PDB entry 8K3O | electron microscopy, 3.88 A resolution | chains J and A of the 22 polymer chains in the assembly

# Chain J
Name: 30S ribosomal protein S10
Source organism: Escherichia coli K-12
Reference sequence: P0A7R5 (RS10_ECOLI); residue numbers follow UniProt; this construct covers 1-103
Chain sequence (103 residues; row label = number of the first residue in the row):
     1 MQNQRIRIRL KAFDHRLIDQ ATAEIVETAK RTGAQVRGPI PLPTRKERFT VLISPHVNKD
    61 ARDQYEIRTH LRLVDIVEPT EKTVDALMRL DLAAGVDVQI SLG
Not modelled in the structure: 1-4, 103

# Chain A
Molecule: 16S rRNA
Source organism: Escherichia coli K-12
Sequence (1554 nucleotides; numbered 1 to 1554; the number before each row is that of its first residue):
     1 AAAUUGAAGA GUUUGAUCAU GGCUCAGAUU GAACGCUGGC GGCAGGCCUA ACACAUGCAA
    61 GUCGAACGGU AACAGGAAGA AGCUUGCUUC UUUGCUGACG AGUGGCGGAC GGGUGAGUAA
   121 UGUCUGGGAA ACUGCCUGAU GGAGGGGGAU AACUACUGGA AACGGUAGCU AAUACCGCAU
   181 AACGUCGCAA GACCAAAGAG GGGGACCUUC GGGCCUCUUG CCAUCGGAUG UGCCCAGAUG
   241 GGAUUAGCUA GUAGGUGGGG UAACGGCUCA CCUAGGCGAC GAUCCCUAGC UGGUCUGAGA
   301 GGAUGACCAG CCACACUGGA ACUGAGACAC GGUCCAGACU CCUACGGGAG GCAGCAGUGG
   361 GGAAUAUUGC ACAAUGGGCG CAAGCCUGAU GCAGCCAUGC CGCGUGUAUG AAGAAGGCCU
   421 UCGGGUUGUA AAGUACUUUC AGCGGGGAGG AAGGGAGUAA AGUUAAUACC UUUGCUCAUU
   481 GACGUUACCC GCAGAAGAAG CACCGGCUAA CUCCGUGCCA GCAGCCGCGG UAAUACGGAG
   541 GGUGCAAGCG UUAAUCGGAA UUACUGGGCG UAAAGCGCAC GCAGGCGGUU UGUUAAGUCA
   601 GAUGUGAAAU CCCCGGGCUC AACCUGGGAA CUGCAUCUGA UACUGGCAAG CUUGAGUCUC
   661 GUAGAGGGGG GUAGAAUUCC AGGUGUAGCG GUGAAAUGCG UAGAGAUCUG GAGGAAUACC
   721 GGUGGCGAAG GCGGCCCCCU GGACGAAGAC UGACGCUCAG GUGCGAAAGC GUGGGGAGCA
   781 AACAGGAUUA GAUACCCUGG UAGUCCACGC CGUAAACGAU GUCGACUUGG AGGUUGUGCC
   841 CUUGAGGCGU GGCUUCCGGA GCUAACGCGU UAAGUCGACC GCCUGGGGAG UACGGCCGCA
   901 AGGUUAAAAC UCAAAUGAAU UGACGGGGGC CCGCACAAGC GGUGGAGCAU GUGGUUUAAU
   961 UCGAUGCAAC GCGAAGAACC UUACCUGGUC UUGACAUCCA CGGAAGUUUU CAGAGAUGAG
  1021 AAUGUGCCUU CGGGAACCGU GAGACAGGUG CUGCAUGGCU GUCGUCAGCU CGUGUUGUGA
  1081 AAUGUUGGGU UAAGUCCCGC AACGAGCGCA ACCCUUAUCC UUUGUUGCCA GCGGUCCGGC
  1141 CGGGAACUCA AAGGAGACUG CCAGUGAUAA ACUGGAGGAA GGUGGGGAUG ACGUCAAGUC
  1201 AUCAUGGCCC UUACGACCAG GGCUACACAC GUGCUACAAU GGCGCAUACA AAGAGAAGCG
  1261 ACCUCGCGAG AGCAAGCGGA CCUCAUAAAG UGCGUCGUAG UCCGGAUUGG AGUCUGCAAC
  1321 UCGACUCCAU GAAGUCGGAA UCGCUAGUAA UCGUGGAUCA GAAUGCCACG GUGAAUACGU
  1381 UCCCGGGCCU UGUACACACC GCCCGUCACA CCAUGGGAGU GGGUUGCAAA AGAAGUAGGU
  1441 AGCUUAACCU UCGGGAGGGC GCUUACCACU UUGUGAUUCA UGACUGGGGU GAAGUCGUAA
  1501 CAAGGUAACC GUAGGGGAAC CUGCGGUUGG AUCACCUCCU UACCUUAAAG AAGC
Not modelled in the structure: 1391-1503, 1540-1554

# Chain J / chain A interface
Pairs across the interface (53):
  Arg-5(J) with U1126(A), salt bridge to the phosphate
  Arg-7(J) with U1126(A), base contact
  Arg-9(J) with U1126(A), hydrogen bond to the base; G1279(A), sugar contact; A1280(A), salt bridge to the phosphate
  His-15(J) with G1153(A), phosphate contact
  Arg-37(J) with U1125(A), salt bridge to the phosphate
  Pro-39(J) with U1123(A), hydrogen bond to the sugar
  Ile-40(J) with U1123(A), sugar contact; G1124(A), sugar contact; U1125(A), base contact
  Pro-41(J) with U1123(A), base contact; A1150(A), base contact; A1151(A), sugar contact
  Leu-42(J) with U1125(A), base contact; A1150(A), hydrogen bond to the sugar; A1151(A), sugar contact; A1280(A), phosphate contact
  Pro-43(J) with A1150(A), sugar contact; A1151(A), sugar contact; A1280(A), sugar contact
  Thr-44(J) with A1151(A), phosphate contact
  Arg-45(J) with A1254(A), salt bridge to the phosphate; G1255(A), salt bridge to the phosphate
  Lys-46(J) with G1253(A), phosphate contact
  Glu-47(J) with A1254(A), phosphate contact
  Thr-50(J) with A975(A), base contact; C1367(A), sugar contact
  Ile-53(J) with C1059(A), sugar contact; U1060(A), sugar contact
  Ser-54(J) with U1060(A), sugar contact
  Pro-55(J) with C1059(A), sugar contact
  His-56(J) with G963(A), hydrogen bond to the sugar; G973(A), hydrogen bond to the base; U1199(A), sugar contact
  Val-57(J) with G1198(A), sugar contact
  Asn-58(J) with U1060(A), hydrogen bond to the sugar; G1061(A), hydrogen bond to the sugar
  Lys-59(J) with C972(A), phosphate contact; G973(A), salt bridge to the phosphate; A975(A), salt bridge to the phosphate
  Arg-62(J) with C1366(A), hydrogen bond to the sugar; C1367(A), salt bridge to the phosphate
  Gln-64(J) with C1367(A), phosphate contact; A1368(A), hydrogen bond to the phosphate
  Arg-68(J) with C1114(A), hydrogen bond to the phosphate; U1115(A), salt bridge to the phosphate
  His-70(J) with A1152(A), salt bridge to the phosphate
  Leu-71(J) with A1280(A), phosphate contact
  Arg-72(J) with A1151(A), phosphate contact
  Leu-73(J) with U1125(A), sugar contact; U1126(A), base contact
  Asp-75(J) with U1125(A), phosphate contact
Interface residues without a listed pair, chain J (32 interface residues in all): Arg-48, Ala-61
Interface residues without a listed pair, chain A (33 interface residues in all): A964, A974, G1058, A1145, A1201, U1202

# Summary
32 residues of chain J and 33 residues of chain A are in contact; the contacts include 10 hydrogen bonds and
10 salt bridges. Among the polar pairs are Arg-9(J)/U1126(A), His-56(J)/G973(A) and Pro-39(J)/U1123(A).
Here chain J is 30S ribosomal protein S10 and chain A is 16S rRNA, both from Escherichia coli K-12. Entry 8K3O
(Cryo-EM structure of 30S ribosome with cleaved AP-mRNA bound complex I) was determined by electron
microscopy, deposited together with 8K4E.
